1HKL - chains L and H; structure by X-ray diffraction, 2.68 A resolution.

[Chain L]
Name: 48G7 fab
Source organism: Homo sapiens
Notes: fragment: variable domains of light and heavy chains and constant domains of light and heavy chains
Reference sequence: P01834 (KAC_HUMAN); residues 1-214 here correspond to UniProt positions 23-236 (UniProt number = residue number + 22)
Chain sequence (214 residues; numbered 1 to 214; the number before each row is that of its first residue):
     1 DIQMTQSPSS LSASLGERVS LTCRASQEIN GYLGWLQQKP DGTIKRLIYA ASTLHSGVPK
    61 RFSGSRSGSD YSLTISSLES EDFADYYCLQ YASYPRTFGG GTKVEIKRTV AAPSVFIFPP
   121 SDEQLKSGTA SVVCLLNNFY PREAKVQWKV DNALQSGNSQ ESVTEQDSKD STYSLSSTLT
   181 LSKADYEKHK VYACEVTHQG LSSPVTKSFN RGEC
Differences from the reference sequence: conflict Leu15 (Val37 in P01834), Glu17 (Asp39 in P01834), Ser20 (Thr42 in P01834), 30 further conflict positions vs the reference (P01834) not listed
Cystine bridges: Cys23-Cys88, Cys134-Cys194

[Chain H]
Name: 48G7 fab
Source organism: Homo sapiens
Notes: fragment: variable domains of light and heavy chains and constant domains of light and heavy chains
Reference sequence: P01857 (GC1_HUMAN); residues 114-216 here correspond to UniProt positions 1-103 (UniProt number = residue number - 113)
Chain sequence (217 residues; row label = number of the first residue in the row):
     1 QVQLQQSGAE LVKPGASVKL SCTASGFNIK DTYMHWVKQR PKQGLEWIGR ID
   52A P
    53 ANVDTKYDPK FQDKATITAD TSSKTTYLQL SSLTSEDTAV YYCASYYGIY WGQGTTLTVS
   113 SASTKGPSVF PLAPSSKSTS GGTAALGCLV KDYFPEPVTV SWNSGALTSG VHTFPAVLQS
   173 SGLYSLSSVV TVPSSSLGTQ TYICNVNHKP SNTKVDKKVE PKSC
Cystine bridges: Cys22-Cys95, Cys140-Cys196

[Interface between chain L and chain H]
Cross-chain cystine bridges: Cys214(L)-Cys216(H)
Pairs across the interface (63):
  Asp1(L) - Pro61(H)
  Leu36(L) - Trp103(H)  hydrophobic
  Gln38(L) - Gln39(H)  hydrogen bond
  Gln38(L) - Tyr94(H)  hydrogen bond
  Gly42(L) - Tyr94(H)
  Ile44(L) - Leu45(H)  hydrophobic
  Ile44(L) - Trp103(H)  hydrophobic
  Arg46(L) - Tyr99(H)  hydrogen bond (side chain-backbone)
  Arg46(L) - Gly100(H)
  Arg46(L) - Ile101(H)
  Tyr49(L) - Tyr99(H)  hydrophobic
  Tyr87(L) - Gln43(H)
  Tyr87(L) - Gly44(H)
  Tyr87(L) - Leu45(H)  hydrophobic
  Tyr91(L) - Tyr99(H)
  Tyr94(L) - Tyr33(H)  hydrogen bond
  Tyr94(L) - Arg50(H)  hydrogen bond
  Tyr94(L) - Lys58(H)
  Pro95(L) - Trp47(H)  hydrophobic
  Pro95(L) - Asp60(H)
  Arg96(L) - Trp47(H)
  Phe98(L) - Val37(H)  hydrophobic
  Phe98(L) - Leu45(H)
  Phe98(L) - Trp47(H)
  Phe116(L) - Ala137(H)  hydrophobic
  Phe118(L) - Leu124(H)
  Phe118(L) - Ala125(H)
  Phe118(L) - Ala137(H)
  Phe118(L) - Leu138(H)  hydrophobic
  Pro119(L) - Ser128(H)
  Pro119(L) - Cys216(H)
  Ser121(L) - Phe122(H)
  Ser121(L) - Pro123(H)
  Glu123(L) - Val121(H)
  Glu123(L) - Phe122(H)
  Glu123(L) - Pro123(H)
  Glu123(L) - Lys209(H)
  Gln124(L) - Phe122(H)
  Gln124(L) - Leu141(H)
  Gln124(L) - Lys143(H)
  Thr129(L) - Lys143(H)
  Ser131(L) - Leu141(H)
  Ser131(L) - Lys143(H)  hydrogen bond
  Leu135(L) - Phe166(H)  hydrophobic
  Leu135(L) - Val181(H)  hydrophobic
  Asn137(L) - His164(H)  hydrogen bond
  Asn137(L) - Thr183(H)  hydrogen bond
  Asn138(L) - His164(H)
  Gln160(L) - Val169(H)
  Gln160(L) - Leu170(H)
  Gln160(L) - Gln171(H)
  Ser162(L) - Phe166(H)
  Ser162(L) - Pro167(H)  hydrogen bond (side chain-backbone)
  Val163(L) - Pro167(H)
  Thr164(L) - Phe166(H)
  Glu165(L) - Lys42(H)  salt bridge
  Glu165(L) - Pro167(H)
  Ser174(L) - His164(H)  hydrogen bond
  Ser174(L) - Phe166(H)
  Leu175(L) - Phe166(H)
  Ser176(L) - Phe166(H)
  Cys214(L) - Lys214(H)
  Cys214(L) - Cys216(H)  disulfide
Interface residues without a listed pair, chain L (38 interface residues in all): His55, Gly100, Ile117, Phe209, Gly212
Interface residues without a listed pair, chain H (44 interface residues in all): His35, Glu46, Tyr59, Thr135, Thr165, Ser215

[Summary]
The interface between chain L and chain H involves 38 residues on one side and 44 on the other; the contacts
include 1 disulfide bond, 10 hydrogen bonds and 1 salt bridge. Among the polar pairs are Glu165(L)-Lys42(H),
Gln38(L)-Gln39(H) and Gln38(L)-Tyr94(H).
Here chain L is 48G7 fab and chain H is 48G7 fab, both from Homo sapiens. Entry 1HKL (Free and liganded form
of an esterolytic catalytic antibody) was determined by X-ray diffraction.
